PDB entry 6W24 | electron microscopy, 3.40 A resolution | chains A and F of the 7 polymer chains in the assembly

[Chain A (and F)]
Molecule: ATP-dependent Clp protease ATP-binding subunit ClpA
From: Escherichia coli (strain K12)
Notes: chain F of this document is another copy of the same molecule, construct and numbering; everything in this record applies to it too
UniProt: P0ABH9 (CLPA_ECOLI); residues 1-758 here = UniProt positions 1-758
Sequence (758 residues; numbered 1 to 758; the number before each row is that of its first residue):
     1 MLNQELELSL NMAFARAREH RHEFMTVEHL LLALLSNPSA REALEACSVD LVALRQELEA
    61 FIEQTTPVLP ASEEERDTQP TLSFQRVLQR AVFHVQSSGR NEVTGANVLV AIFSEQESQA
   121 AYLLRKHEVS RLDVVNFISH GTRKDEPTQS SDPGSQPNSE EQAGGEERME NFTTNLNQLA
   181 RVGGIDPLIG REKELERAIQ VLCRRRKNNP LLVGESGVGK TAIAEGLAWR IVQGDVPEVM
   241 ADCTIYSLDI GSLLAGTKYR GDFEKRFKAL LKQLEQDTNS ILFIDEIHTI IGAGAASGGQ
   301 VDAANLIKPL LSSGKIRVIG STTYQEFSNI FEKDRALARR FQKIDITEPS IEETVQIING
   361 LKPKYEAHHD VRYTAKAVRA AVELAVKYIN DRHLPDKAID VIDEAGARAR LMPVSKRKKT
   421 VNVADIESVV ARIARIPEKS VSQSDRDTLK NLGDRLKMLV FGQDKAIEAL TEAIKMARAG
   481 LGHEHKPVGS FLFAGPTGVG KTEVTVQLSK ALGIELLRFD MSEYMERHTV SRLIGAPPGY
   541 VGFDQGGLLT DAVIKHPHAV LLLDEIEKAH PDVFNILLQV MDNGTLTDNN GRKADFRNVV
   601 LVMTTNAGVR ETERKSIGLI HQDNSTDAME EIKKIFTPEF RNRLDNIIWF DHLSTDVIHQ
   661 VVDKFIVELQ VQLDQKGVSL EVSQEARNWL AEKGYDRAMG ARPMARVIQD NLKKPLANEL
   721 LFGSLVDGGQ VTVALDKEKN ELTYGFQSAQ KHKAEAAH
Disordered / not traced: 1-168, 293-300, 610-614, 747-758 (chain F: 1-168, 293-302, 747-758)
Swiss-Prot annotation at these positions:
  - binding site (ATP): G214 to T221, G495 to T502
Residues lining bound ligands:
  - ADP (adenosine-5'-diphosphate), molecule 1: D186, P187, L188, I189, R191, S216, G217, V218, G219, K220, T221, A222, I357, L361, P395, D396, I399
  - ADP, molecule 2: L459, V460, F461, T497, G498, V499, G500, K501, T502, E503, V661, K664, F665, A701, R702
  - ATP (adenosine-5'-triphosphate): R206, S312, A336, R339, R340

[Chain A / chain F interface]
Pairs across the interface - 58 pairs, chain A then chain F:
  G184(A) - R206(F)
  D186(A) - R206(F)  salt bridge
  T221(A) - R335(F)
  D249(A) - K308(F)  salt bridge
  G251(A) - N305(F)  hydrogen bond (backbone-side chain)
  S252(A) - N305(F)
  A255(A) - N305(F)
  D285(A) - R335(F)  salt bridge
  E286(A) - R335(F)  salt bridge
  K364(A) - R205(F)
  Y365(A) - R205(F)
  Y365(A) - R206(F)
  H368(A) - C203(F)  hydrogen bond (side chain-backbone)
  H368(A) - R204(F)  hydrogen bond (side chain-backbone)
  H368(A) - R205(F)  hydrogen bond (side chain-backbone)
  H369(A) - C203(F)
  H369(A) - R204(F)
  D400(A) - R204(F)  salt bridge
  D400(A) - K207(F)  salt bridge
  D403(A) - R204(F)  salt bridge
  D403(A) - R205(F)  hydrogen bond (side chain-backbone)
  D403(A) - R206(F)  hydrogen bond (side chain-backbone)
  E404(A) - R197(F)  salt bridge
  A407(A) - Q200(F)
  R408(A) - Q200(F)
  R410(A) - V239(F)
  L411(A) - E196(F)
  L411(A) - I199(F)  hydrophobic
  L411(A) - Q200(F)
  L411(A) - C203(F)  hydrophobic
  L411(A) - P237(F)  hydrophobic
  V414(A) - P237(F)  hydrophobic
  R432(A) - R197(F)
  R432(A) - Q200(F)  hydrogen bond
  R532(A) - R527(F)
  D544(A) - P538(F)
  Q545(A) - S531(F)
  Q545(A) - G539(F)
  Q672(A) - G480(F)
  Q672(A) - G482(F)
  K676(A) - A479(F)
  R702(A) - N642(F)
  R706(A) - L644(F)  hydrogen bond (side chain-backbone)
  R706(A) - D645(F)  hydrogen bond (side chain-backbone)
  K713(A) - L481(F)  hydrogen bond (side chain-backbone)
  K714(A) - E472(F)  salt bridge
  K714(A) - M476(F)
  A717(A) - M476(F)  hydrophobic
  A717(A) - L481(F)  hydrophobic
  N718(A) - E472(F)
  L720(A) - R446(F)  hydrogen bond (backbone-side chain)
  L721(A) - R446(F)  hydrogen bond (backbone-side chain)
  L721(A) - L449(F)  hydrophobic
  L721(A) - K450(F)
  L721(A) - K475(F)
  L721(A) - R478(F)
  F722(A) - K450(F)  hydrogen bond (backbone-side chain)
  G723(A) - R446(F)
Interface residues without a listed pair, chain A (43 interface residues in all): P413, R518, D520, E523, L548, L673
Interface residues without a listed pair, chain F (40 interface residues in all): E238, R317, Q342, P571, D572, N575, T637, E639

[In short]
43 residues of chain A face 40 of chain F across their interface, with 13 hydrogen bonds and 9 salt bridges.
Polar contacts include D186(A)-R206(F), D249(A)-K308(F) and D285(A)-R335(F). Ligands of chain A: ADP and ATP.
UniProt lists 16 ATP-binding residues on chain A.
Both chains are ATP-dependent Clp protease ATP-binding subunit ClpA (Escherichia coli (strain K12)). Entry
6W24 (ClpA Engaged2 State bound to RepA-GFP (Focused Classification)) was determined by electron microscopy
together with 6UQE, 6UQO, 6W1Z, 6W20, 6W21, 6W22 and 6W23 from the same study.
